Entry 6J54 (electron microscopy, 3.94 A resolution); this record covers chains K and u of the 18 polymer chains in the assembly.

[Chain K]
Molecule: Mitochondrial H+ transporting ATP synthase subunit c isoform 1
Source organism: Sus scrofa
UniProt: Q4VT52 (Q4VT52_PIG); residues 2-73 here correspond to UniProt positions 63-134 (UniProt number = residue number + 61)
Chain sequence (72 residues; numbered 2 to 73; the number before each row is that of its first residue):
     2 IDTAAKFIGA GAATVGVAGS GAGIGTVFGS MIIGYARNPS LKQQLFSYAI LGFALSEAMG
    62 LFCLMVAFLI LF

[Chain u]
Molecule: ATP synthase membrane subunit 6.8PL
Source organism: Sus scrofa
Chain sequence (42 residues; each row starts with the number of its first residue; X marks 42 residues of unknown identity (built as UNK)):
     1 XXXXXXXXXX XXXXXXXXXX XXXXXXXXXX XXXXXXXXXX XX

[How chain K and chain u interact]
Chain K side of the interface, 10 residues: I2, I9, A13, V16, A19, G20, A23, T27, S31, I34

[In short]
No residue of chain K is in contact with chain u.
Chain K is Mitochondrial H+ transporting ATP synthase subunit c isoform 1 and chain u is ATP synthase membrane
subunit 6.8PL, both from Sus scrofa; the structure, Cryo-EM structure of the mammalian E-state ATP synthase FO
section, was determined by electron microscopy together with 6J5A from the same study.
